PDB entry 1C9B | X-ray diffraction, 2.65 A resolution | chains D and B of the 4 polymer chains in the assembly

[Chain D]
Molecule: Admlp tata-box DNA containing iib recognition element
Sequence (18 nucleotides; row label = number of the first residue in the row):
   101 CCCCCTTTTA TAGGCGCC

[Chain B]
Protein: Tata box binding protein
Organism: Homo sapiens
Notes: fragment: c-terminal core domain
UniProtKB: P20226 (TBP_HUMAN); residues 158-337 here = UniProt positions 158-337
Sequence (180 residues; each row starts with the number of its first residue):
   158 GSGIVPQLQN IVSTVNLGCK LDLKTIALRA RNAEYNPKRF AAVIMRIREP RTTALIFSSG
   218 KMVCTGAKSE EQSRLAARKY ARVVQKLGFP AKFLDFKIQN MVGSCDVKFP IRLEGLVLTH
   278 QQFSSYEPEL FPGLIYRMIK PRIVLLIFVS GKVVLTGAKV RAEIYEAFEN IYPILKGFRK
Construct notes: conflict Gly-158 (Ser in P20226)
Swiss-Prot annotation at these positions:
  - binding site (DNA): Asn-167, Arg-203, Lys-218, Asn-257, Arg-294

[Chain D / chain B interface]
Residue-residue contacts (35; chain D residue first):
  DC105(D) with Phe-197(B), base contact
  DT106(D) with Arg-196(B), salt bridge to the phosphate; Phe-197(B), base contact; Ile-201(B), phosphate contact; Leu-212(B), base contact
  DT107(D) with Arg-196(B), salt bridge to the phosphate; Ile-201(B), sugar contact; Arg-203(B), phosphate contact; Thr-210(B), phosphate contact; Leu-212(B), base contact; Thr-222(B), base contact
  DT108(D) with Asn-167(B), base contact; Val-169(B), base contact; Arg-203(B), salt bridge to the phosphate; Thr-210(B), hydrogen bond to the phosphate; Thr-222(B), hydrogen bond to the sugar; Gly-223(B), phosphate contact
  DT109(D) with Gln-166(B), sugar contact; Asn-167(B), sugar contact; Arg-208(B), salt bridge to the phosphate; Val-259(B), base contact
  DA110(D) with Gln-166(B), sugar contact; Val-259(B), base contact; Ser-261(B), sugar contact; Val-311(B), base contact
  DT111(D) with Leu-303(B), base contact; Phe-305(B), base contact; Lys-309(B), phosphate contact; Val-311(B), sugar contact
  DA112(D) with Phe-288(B), base contact; Pro-289(B), base contact; Phe-305(B), sugar contact; Ser-307(B), hydrogen bond to the phosphate; Lys-309(B), phosphate contact
  DG113(D) with Pro-289(B), sugar contact
Interface residues without a listed pair, chain B (22 interface residues in all): Lys-225

[Summary]
9 residues of chain D and 22 residues of chain B are in contact, with 3 hydrogen bonds and 4 salt bridges.
Polar pairs include DT108(D)/Thr-222(B), DT108(D)/Thr-210(B) and DA112(D)/Ser-307(B). Curated annotation
(UniProt) lists 5 DNA-binding residues on chain B.
Here chain D is Admlp tata-box DNA containing iib recognition element and chain B is Tata box binding protein
(Homo sapiens). Entry 1C9B (Crystal structure of a human tbp core domain-human tfiib core domain complex bound
to an extended ...) was determined by X-ray diffraction.
